Entry 7D5I (electron microscopy, 2.79 A resolution); this record covers chains A and B.

== Chain A ==
Protein: Cytochrome D ubiquinol oxidase subunit 1
Source organism: Mycolicibacterium smegmatis MC2 155
Notes: EC 1.10.3.-
UniProtKB: A0QXA8 (A0QXA8_MYCS2); residue numbers follow UniProt; this construct covers 1-487
Sequence (487 residues; row label = number of the first residue in the row):
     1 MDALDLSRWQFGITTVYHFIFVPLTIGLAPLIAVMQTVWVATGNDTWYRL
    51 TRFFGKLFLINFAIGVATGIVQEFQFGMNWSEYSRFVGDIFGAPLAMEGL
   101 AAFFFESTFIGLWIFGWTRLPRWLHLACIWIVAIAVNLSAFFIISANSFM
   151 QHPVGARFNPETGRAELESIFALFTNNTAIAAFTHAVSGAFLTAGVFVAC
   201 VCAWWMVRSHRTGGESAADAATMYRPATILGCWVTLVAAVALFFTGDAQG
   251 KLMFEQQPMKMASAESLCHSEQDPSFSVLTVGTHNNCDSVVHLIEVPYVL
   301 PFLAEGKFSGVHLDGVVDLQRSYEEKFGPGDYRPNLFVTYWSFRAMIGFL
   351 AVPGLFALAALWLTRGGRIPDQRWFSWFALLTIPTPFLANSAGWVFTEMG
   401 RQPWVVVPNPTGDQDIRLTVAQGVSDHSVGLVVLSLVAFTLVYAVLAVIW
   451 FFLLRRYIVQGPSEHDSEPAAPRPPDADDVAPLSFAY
Disordered / not traced: 269-312
Ion coordination: cis-heme d hydroxychlorin gamma-spirolactone Fe near His-18 (its only coordinating residue here); heme b/c Fe site 1 near Met-346 (its only coordinating residue here); heme b/c Fe site 2 near Glu-398 (its only coordinating residue here)
Ligand contacts:
  - cis-heme d hydroxychlorin gamma-spirolactone (HDD): Thr-15, His-18, Phe-19, Val-22, Thr-25, Ile-26, Phe-62, Gly-65, Val-66, Gly-69, Ile-70, Gln-72, Glu-73, Phe-76, Phe-103, Glu-106, Ser-107, Val-136, Ser-139, Ala-140, Ile-143, Ile-144, Trp-394
  - heme b/c (HEB), molecule 1: Arg-8, Phe-11, Gly-12, Thr-15, Val-16, Phe-19, Phe-76, Trp-80, Tyr-83, Phe-91, Ile-143, Asn-147, Met-150, Trp-394, Glu-398, Met-399, Arg-401, Gln-402, Val-405, Val-420
  - heme b/c (HEB), molecule 2: Ala-182, His-185, Ala-186, Gly-189, Leu-192, Leu-242, Phe-243, Gly-246, Asp-247, Gln-249, Gly-250, Met-253, Lys-260, Met-346, Ile-347, Leu-350, Pro-386, Ala-389, Asn-390, Gly-393, Trp-394, Phe-396, Thr-397
What the authors report for this chain:
  - binding site for heme b/c: Lys-260 (by similarity / conservation)
  - contacts within the chain: Pro-258/Tyr-323 (hydrophobic contact), Phe-327/Trp-404 (pi stacking), Tyr-332/Trp-404 (pi stacking)
  - heme b/c coordination: His-185, Met-346, Glu-398
  - binding site for heme b/c: Trp-394
  - binding site for cis-heme d hydroxychlorin gamma-spirolactone: Phe-103, Ile-143
  - catalytic residues: Gln-36, Glu-98, Glu-106, Ser-107, His-125, Ser-139 (by similarity / conservation)

== Chain B ==
Protein: Integral membrane cytochrome D ubiquinol oxidase (Subunit II) CydB
Source organism: Mycolicibacterium smegmatis MC2 155
Notes: EC 3.1.3.1
UniProtKB: I7GAS8 (I7GAS8_MYCS2); residue numbers follow UniProt; this construct covers 1-350
Sequence (360 residues; numbered 1 to 360; the number before each row is that of its first residue):
     1 MGLQELWFILLAVLFLGFFLLEGFDFGVGMLMSFFGRAAEKRGQDPEPYR
    51 RAALNTIGPVWDGNEVWLITAGGAMFAAFPEMYASMFSGLYLALLVILCA
   101 MILRIVAIEWRGKIDDPGWRRWADTGIAVGSWVPAILWGVAFASLVRGLP
   151 VDADKQIHLSFFGDLLNAYTLLGGLATCALFAFHGAVFVSLKTSGEIRTD
   201 AFGFARLLALPATALVAAFGVWTQVAHGTGWTWIVLAAAVIAQLVAVAQV
   251 FRGSGEGWAFGATSVVVAAVVVLLFGSLFPDLIPSTLNPDWSLTIYNGSS
   301 SPYTLKIMTWAALVFAPLVVVYQGWTYWVFSKRISADRIPAPIGLSRRSS
   351 HHHHHHHHHH
Disordered / not traced: 351-360
Differences from the reference sequence: expression tag (351-360)
Ligand contacts: cis-heme d hydroxychlorin gamma-spirolactone (HDD): Asp-62, Val-66, Ile-69
What the authors report for this chain:
  - catalytic residues: Asp-25, Asp-62, Asn-64 (by similarity / conservation)

== How chain A and chain B interact ==
Pairs across the interface (115; chain A residue first):
  Leu-59(A) / Glu-109(B)
  Ile-60(A) / Trp-110(B)
  Ile-60(A) / Lys-113(B)
  Ala-63(A) / Glu-109(B)
  Ala-63(A) / Trp-110(B)
  Ala-67(A) / Ile-102(B)
  Ile-70(A) / Ile-69(B)  hydrophobic
  Ile-70(A) / Met-101(B)  hydrophobic
  Ile-70(A) / Ile-102(B)  hydrophobic
  Val-71(A) / Ile-102(B)  hydrophobic
  Glu-73(A) / Tyr-83(B)  hydrogen bond (backbone-side chain)
  Phe-74(A) / Tyr-83(B)
  Phe-74(A) / Phe-87(B)  hydrophobic
  Phe-74(A) / Leu-98(B)  hydrophobic
  Phe-76(A) / Tyr-83(B)
  Gly-77(A) / Tyr-83(B)
  Gly-77(A) / Ala-84(B)
  Gly-77(A) / Phe-87(B)
  Gly-77(A) / Ser-88(B)
  Met-78(A) / Phe-87(B)
  Met-78(A) / Tyr-91(B)
  Met-78(A) / Leu-94(B)  hydrophobic
  Asn-79(A) / Tyr-91(B)  hydrogen bond
  Ser-81(A) / Ala-84(B)
  Ser-84(A) / Phe-76(B)
  Arg-85(A) / Glu-81(B)  salt bridge
  Arg-85(A) / Ala-84(B)
  Arg-85(A) / Ser-85(B)  hydrogen bond
  Arg-85(A) / Lys-155(B)
  Gly-88(A) / Phe-76(B)
  Asp-89(A) / Ser-300(B)
  Asp-89(A) / Ser-301(B)  hydrogen bond
  Asp-89(A) / Thr-304(B)  hydrogen bond
  Phe-91(A) / Phe-76(B)  hydrophobic
  Gly-92(A) / Ala-77(B)
  Ala-93(A) / Met-308(B)  hydrophobic
  Leu-95(A) / Phe-76(B)  hydrophobic
  Ala-96(A) / Gly-73(B)
  Ala-96(A) / Ala-77(B)  hydrophobic
  Ala-96(A) / Met-308(B)  hydrophobic
  Met-97(A) / Ile-307(B)  hydrophobic
  Leu-100(A) / Thr-70(B)
  Phe-103(A) / Val-66(B)  hydrophobic
  Phe-104(A) / Gly-63(B)
  Phe-104(A) / Val-66(B)  hydrophobic
  Phe-104(A) / Trp-67(B)
  Phe-104(A) / Thr-70(B)
  Phe-104(A) / Val-319(B)  hydrophobic
  Phe-104(A) / Tyr-322(B)
  Phe-104(A) / Gln-323(B)
  Phe-105(A) / Leu-318(B)  hydrophobic
  Phe-105(A) / Tyr-322(B)  hydrogen bond (backbone-side chain)
  Ser-107(A) / Asp-62(B)  hydrogen bond
  Ser-107(A) / Gly-63(B)
  Ser-107(A) / Val-66(B)
  Thr-108(A) / Tyr-322(B)
  Thr-108(A) / Gln-323(B)  hydrogen bond
  Gly-111(A) / Pro-59(B)
  Leu-112(A) / Trp-325(B)  hydrophobic
  Leu-112(A) / Thr-326(B)
  Leu-112(A) / Phe-330(B)  hydrophobic
  Phe-115(A) / Asn-55(B)
  Phe-115(A) / Gly-58(B)
  Phe-115(A) / Pro-59(B)  hydrophobic
  Phe-115(A) / Phe-330(B)
  Arg-119(A) / Val-329(B)
  Arg-164(A) / Ser-299(B)  hydrogen bond (side chain-backbone)
  Arg-164(A) / Ser-300(B)  hydrogen bond (side chain-backbone)
  Glu-166(A) / Ser-301(B)
  Leu-167(A) / Tyr-303(B)  hydrophobic
  Leu-167(A) / Thr-304(B)
  Ser-169(A) / Tyr-303(B)
  Ile-170(A) / Tyr-303(B)  hydrogen bond (backbone-side chain)
  Asp-426(A) / His-158(B)
  His-427(A) / Ser-88(B)  hydrogen bond (side chain-backbone)
  His-427(A) / Tyr-91(B)
  Leu-431(A) / Tyr-91(B)
  Leu-431(A) / Leu-92(B)  hydrophobic
  Ser-435(A) / Tyr-91(B)  hydrogen bond
  Ser-435(A) / Leu-95(B)
  Phe-439(A) / Leu-95(B)  hydrophobic
  Tyr-443(A) / Ile-102(B)
  Leu-446(A) / Ile-102(B)  hydrophobic
  Leu-446(A) / Trp-110(B)
  Ile-449(A) / Trp-110(B)  hydrophobic
  Trp-450(A) / Trp-110(B)  hydrophobic
  Phe-452(A) / Ile-114(B)  hydrophobic
  Phe-452(A) / Arg-348(B)
  Phe-452(A) / Ser-350(B)
  Leu-453(A) / Trp-110(B)  hydrophobic
  Leu-453(A) / Ile-114(B)  hydrophobic
  Arg-456(A) / Leu-345(B)
  Arg-456(A) / Ser-346(B)
  Arg-456(A) / Arg-347(B)  hydrogen bond (side chain-backbone)
  Arg-456(A) / Arg-348(B)
  Tyr-457(A) / Lys-113(B)  hydrogen bond (side chain-backbone)
  Tyr-457(A) / Leu-345(B)
  Gln-460(A) / Leu-345(B)
  Asp-478(A) / Lys-332(B)  hydrogen bond (backbone-side chain)
  Asp-479(A) / Lys-332(B)
  Asp-479(A) / Arg-338(B)
  Val-480(A) / Arg-338(B)  hydrogen bond (backbone-side chain)
  Ala-481(A) / Arg-338(B)
  Pro-482(A) / Arg-338(B)
  Pro-482(A) / Pro-340(B)  hydrophobic
  Leu-483(A) / Arg-338(B)
  Leu-483(A) / Pro-340(B)
  Ser-484(A) / Pro-340(B)
  Ala-486(A) / Arg-51(B)
  Ala-486(A) / Asn-55(B)
  Ala-486(A) / Ile-339(B)  hydrophobic
  Ala-486(A) / Pro-340(B)
  Tyr-487(A) / Arg-51(B)
  Tyr-487(A) / Gly-58(B)
  Tyr-487(A) / Trp-61(B)
Also at the interface, not in a pair above, chain A (77 interface residues in all): Gln-10, Lys-56, Phe-62, Ile-64, Val-66, Gly-99, Ala-101, Phe-109, Leu-120, Leu-124, Glu-168, Val-432, Leu-434, Ala-438, Val-442, Phe-485
Also at the interface, not in a pair above, chain B (72 interface residues in all): Leu-54, Glu-65, Leu-68, Ala-74, Pro-80, Cys-99, Ile-105, Val-106, Ile-108, Gly-112, Trp-119, Ala-311, Ala-312, Phe-315, Asp-337

== Summary ==
Chain A and chain B form an interface of 77 and 72 residues respectively, with 17 hydrogen bonds and 1 salt
bridge. Polar pairs include Arg-85(A)/Glu-81(B), Glu-73(A)/Tyr-83(B) and Asn-79(A)/Tyr-91(B). The paper
reports catalytic residues Gln-36(A), Glu-98(A) and Asp-25(B) among others; a binding site for heme b/c at
Lys-260(A) and Trp-394(A).
Here chain A is Cytochrome D ubiquinol oxidase subunit 1 and chain B is Integral membrane cytochrome D
ubiquinol oxidase (Subunit II) CydB, both from Mycolicibacterium smegmatis MC2 155. Entry 7D5I (Structure of
Mycobacterium smegmatis bd complex in the apo-form) was determined by electron microscopy.
